Entry 4YY3 (X-ray diffraction, 3.60 A resolution); this record covers chains A and L of the 22 polymer chains in the assembly.

Chain A:
Molecule: 16S rRNA
Organism: Thermus thermophilus HB8
Sequence (1522 nucleotides; each row starts with the number of its first residue; note: 42 numbers in that range are skipped by the numbering (no residue carries them; nothing is unmodelled there); a row labelled like 190A-190L holds insertion residues (190A, then the next letters in order); numbering starts at 0):
     0 UUUGUUGGAG AGUUUGAUCC UGGCUCAGGG UGAACGCUGG CGGCGUGCCU AAGACAUGCA
    60 AGUCGUGCGG G
    73 CCGCGGGGUU UU
    88 ACUCCG
    95 UGGUC
   101 AGCGGCGGAC GGGUGAGUAA CGCGUGGGU
  129A G
   130 ACCUACCCGG AAGAGGGGGA CAACCCGGGG AAACUCGGGC UAAUCCCCCA UGUGGACCCG
   190 C
190A-190L CCCUUGGGGUGU
   191 GUCCAAAGGG CUUU
   216 GCCCGCUUCC GGAUGGGCCC GCGUCCCAUC AGCUAGUUGG UGGGGUAAUG GCCCACCAAG
   276 GCGACGACGG GUAGCCGGUC UGAGAGGAUG GCCGGCCACA GGGGCACUGA GACACGGGCC
   336 CCACUCCUAC GGGAGGCAGC AGUUAGGAAU CUUCCGCAAU GGGCGCAAGC CUGACGGAGC
   396 GACGCCGCUU GGAGGAAGAA GCCCUUCGGG GUGUAAACUC CUGAA
   442 CCCGGGACGA AACCCCCGAC GA
   474 GGGGACUGAC GGUACCGGG
   494 GUAAUAGCGC CGGCCAACUC CGUGCCAGCA GCCGCGGUAA UACGGAGGGC GCGAGCGUUA
   554 CCCGGAUUCA CUGGGCGUAA AGGGCGUGUA GGCGGCCUGG GGCGUCCCAU GUGAAAGACC
   614 ACGGCUCAAC CGUGGGGGAG CGUGGGAUAC GCUCAGGCUA GACGGUGGGA GAGGGUGGUG
   674 GAAUUCCCGG AGUAGCGGUG AAAUGCGCAG AUACCGGGAG GAACGCCGAU GGCGAAGGCA
   734 GCCACCUGGU CCACCCGUGA CGCUGAGGCG CGAAAGCGUG GGGAGCAAAC CGGAUUAGAU
   794 ACCCGGGUAG UCCACGCCCU AAACGAUGCG CGCUAGGUCU CUGGGUCU
   848 CCUGGGGGCC GAAGCUAACG CGUUAAGCGC GCCGCCUGGG GAGUACGGCC GCAAGGCUGA
   908 AACUCAAAGG AAUUGACGGG GGCCCGCACA AGCGGUGGAG CAUGUGGUUU AAUUCGAAGC
   968 AACGCGAAGA ACCUUACCAG GCCUUGACAU GCUAGG
 1003A G
  1004 AACCCGGGUG AAAGCCUGGG GUGCCCC
1030A-1030D GCGA
  1031 GGGGAGCCCU AGCACAGGUG CUGCAUGGCC GUCGUCAGCU CGUGCCGUGA GGUGUUGGGU
  1091 UAAGUCCCGC AACGAGCGCA ACCCCCGCCG UUAGUUGCCA GCGGUUCGGC CGGGCACUCU
  1151 AACGGGACUG CCCGCGAAA
  1171 GCGGGAGGAA GGAGGGGACG ACGUCUGGUC AGCAUGGCCC UUACGGCCUG GGCGACACAC
  1231 GUGCUACAAU GCCCACUACA AAGCGAUGCC ACCCGGCAAC GGGGAGCUAA UCGCAAAAAG
  1291 GUGGGCCCAG UUCGGAUUGG GGUCUGCAAC CCGACCCCAU GAAGCCGGAA UCGCUAGUAA
  1351 UCGCGGAUCA G
 1361A C
  1362 CAUGCCGCGG UGAAUACGUU CCCGGGCCUU GUACACACCG CCCGUCACGC CAUGGGAGCG
  1422 GGCUCUACCC GAAGUCGCCG GG
  1446 AGCCUACGGG
  1459 CAGGCGCCGA GGGUAGGGCC CGUGACUGGG GCGAAGUCGU AACAAGGUAG CUGUACCGGA
  1519 AGGUGCGGCU GGAUCACCUC CUUUCU
Disordered / not traced: 0-4, 1535-1538
Bound ions: Mg2+ site 1 near G21 (its only coordinating residue here); Mg2+ site 2: G46, G394; Mg2+ site 3: C48, G115; Mg2+ site 4 near A53 (its only coordinating residue here); Mg2+ site 5: C58, U387; Mg2+ site 6 near G111 (its only coordinating residue here); Mg2+ site 7: G117, G289; Mg2+ site 8 near G122 (its only coordinating residue here); Mg2+ site 9: U129, G231, G232; Mg2+ site 10 near G190K (its only coordinating residue here); Mg2+ site 11 near U190J (its only coordinating residue here); Mg2+ site 12 near A195 (its only coordinating residue here); 80 more Mg2+ sites not listed

Chain L:
Protein: 30S ribosomal protein S12
Organism: Thermus thermophilus HB8
UniProtKB: Q5SHN3 (RS12_THET8); residues 4-135 here correspond to UniProt positions 1-132 (UniProt number = residue number - 3)
Sequence (132 residues; each row starts with the number of its first residue):
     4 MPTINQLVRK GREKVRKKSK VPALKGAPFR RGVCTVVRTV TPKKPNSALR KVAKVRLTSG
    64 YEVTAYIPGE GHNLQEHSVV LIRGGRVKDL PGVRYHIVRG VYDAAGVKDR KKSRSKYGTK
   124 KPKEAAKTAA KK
Disordered / not traced: 4, 129-135
UniProt features mapped onto this chain:
  - modified residue: Asp-92 (3-methylthioaspartic acid)

Interface between chain A and chain L:
Residue-residue contacts (128; chain A residue first):
  U24(A) / Lys-23(L)  salt bridge to the phosphate
  A32(A) / Pro-31(L)  base contact
  A33(A) / Phe-32(L)  base contact
  C34(A) / Phe-32(L)  sugar contact
  C34(A) / Val-101(L)  sugar contact
  C34(A) / Val-104(L)  phosphate contact
  G35(A) / Val-104(L)  sugar contact
  G35(A) / Arg-117(L)  sugar contact
  G35(A) / Ser-118(L)  hydrogen bond to the sugar
  G35(A) / Gly-121(L)  sugar contact
  C36(A) / Arg-117(L)  hydrogen bond to the sugar
  C36(A) / Ser-118(L)  sugar contact
  C36(A) / Thr-122(L)  sugar contact
  C36(A) / Lys-123(L)  salt bridge to the phosphate
  C36(A) / Lys-124(L)  hydrogen bond to the phosphate
  U37(A) / Lys-123(L)  phosphate contact
  U37(A) / Lys-124(L)  hydrogen bond to the phosphate
  U49(A) / Lys-28(L)  hydrogen bond to the base
  C241(A) / Arg-19(L)  hydrogen bond to the sugar
  G362(A) / Lys-28(L)  sugar contact
  G362(A) / Arg-33(L)  phosphate contact
  G362(A) / Arg-34(L)  salt bridge to the phosphate
  G362(A) / Thr-61(L)  phosphate contact
  A363(A) / Ala-30(L)  base contact
  A363(A) / Pro-31(L)  base contact
  A363(A) / Phe-32(L)  base contact
  A363(A) / Arg-33(L)  salt bridge to the phosphate
  A363(A) / Arg-34(L)  salt bridge to the phosphate
  A363(A) / Thr-61(L)  hydrogen bond to the phosphate
  A363(A) / Leu-84(L)  sugar contact
  A363(A) / Tyr-105(L)  sugar contact
  G500(A) / Lys-124(L)  hydrogen bond to the phosphate
  C501(A) / Arg-117(L)  salt bridge to the phosphate
  C501(A) / Ser-118(L)  phosphate contact
  C501(A) / Lys-124(L)  salt bridge to the phosphate
  G502(A) / Lys-115(L)  phosphate contact
  G502(A) / Ser-116(L)  phosphate contact
  G502(A) / Arg-117(L)  hydrogen bond to the phosphate
  G502(A) / Ser-118(L)  hydrogen bond to the phosphate
  G502(A) / Lys-119(L)  phosphate contact
  C503(A) / Ser-116(L)  hydrogen bond to the phosphate
  C503(A) / Lys-119(L)  salt bridge to the phosphate
  C518(A) / Pro-48(L)  base contact
  C518(A) / Ser-50(L)  hydrogen bond to the sugar
  C519(A) / Ser-50(L)  hydrogen bond to the phosphate
  C519(A) / Ala-51(L)  phosphate contact
  A520(A) / Ala-51(L)  phosphate contact
  A520(A) / Leu-52(L)  hydrogen bond to the phosphate
  A520(A) / Lys-54(L)  salt bridge to the phosphate
  A520(A) / Glu-73(L)  hydrogen bond to the sugar
  G521(A) / Arg-53(L)  hydrogen bond to the base
  G521(A) / Lys-54(L)  salt bridge to the phosphate
  G521(A) / Gly-72(L)  phosphate contact
  G521(A) / Glu-73(L)  phosphate contact
  C522(A) / Asn-49(L)  base contact
  C522(A) / Arg-53(L)  base contact
  C522(A) / Tyr-69(L)  hydrogen bond to the phosphate
  C522(A) / Pro-71(L)  phosphate contact
  C522(A) / Gly-72(L)  hydrogen bond to the phosphate
  C522(A) / Asp-92(L)  base contact
  C522(A) / Tyr-120(L)  phosphate contact
  A523(A) / Arg-53(L)  base contact
  A523(A) / Val-90(L)  base contact
  A523(A) / Lys-91(L)  base contact
  A523(A) / Asp-92(L)  hydrogen bond to the base
  C525(A) / Lys-91(L)  salt bridge to the phosphate
  C526(A) / Lys-91(L)  phosphate contact
  G527(A) / Asn-49(L)  hydrogen bond to the base
  G527(A) / Asp-92(L)  base contact
  C528(A) / Asn-49(L)  hydrogen bond to the base
  G529(A) / Asn-49(L)  base contact
  G529(A) / Ser-50(L)  hydrogen bond to the base
  G537(A) / Glu-73(L)  sugar contact
  G537(A) / Arg-113(L)  salt bridge to the phosphate
  G538(A) / Arg-113(L)  salt bridge to the phosphate
  G538(A) / Lys-114(L)  hydrogen bond to the phosphate
  G538(A) / Lys-115(L)  hydrogen bond to the phosphate
  A539(A) / Lys-114(L)  salt bridge to the phosphate
  A539(A) / Lys-115(L)  salt bridge to the phosphate
  G550(A) / Lys-119(L)  sugar contact
  U551(A) / Arg-86(L)  sugar contact
  U552(A) / Pro-31(L)  hydrogen bond to the sugar
  U552(A) / Phe-32(L)  sugar contact
  U552(A) / Arg-86(L)  hydrogen bond to the sugar
  U552(A) / Gly-87(L)  phosphate contact
  A553(A) / Val-24(L)  phosphate contact
  A553(A) / Gly-29(L)  hydrogen bond to the sugar
  A553(A) / Ala-30(L)  sugar contact
  A553(A) / Pro-31(L)  sugar contact
  C554(A) / Ser-22(L)  phosphate contact
  C556(A) / Lys-20(L)  salt bridge to the phosphate
  C562(A) / Arg-15(L)  base contact
  C562(A) / Glu-16(L)  hydrogen bond to the sugar
  C562(A) / Lys-17(L)  sugar contact
  C562(A) / Val-18(L)  phosphate contact
  A563(A) / Arg-15(L)  base contact
  A563(A) / Lys-17(L)  salt bridge to the phosphate
  C564(A) / Leu-10(L)  sugar contact
  C564(A) / Arg-15(L)  salt bridge to the phosphate
  G567(A) / Pro-5(L)  base contact
  G567(A) / Arg-15(L)  hydrogen bond to the base
  G568(A) / Pro-5(L)  base contact
  G585(A) / Asn-8(L)  sugar contact
  C879(A) / Thr-6(L)  base contact
  C879(A) / Asn-8(L)  phosphate contact
  C880(A) / Thr-6(L)  hydrogen bond to the phosphate
  C880(A) / Asn-8(L)  hydrogen bond to the phosphate
  C880(A) / Gln-9(L)  phosphate contact
  C880(A) / Arg-12(L)  salt bridge to the phosphate
  G881(A) / Gln-9(L)  hydrogen bond to the phosphate
  G881(A) / Arg-12(L)  salt bridge to the phosphate
  G881(A) / Lys-13(L)  salt bridge to the phosphate
  C882(A) / Pro-5(L)  base contact
  C882(A) / Lys-13(L)  salt bridge to the phosphate
  C883(A) / Arg-15(L)  base contact
  U884(A) / Arg-15(L)  hydrogen bond to the base
  A908(A) / Lys-21(L)  salt bridge to the phosphate
  A909(A) / Lys-21(L)  salt bridge to the phosphate
  C910(A) / Arg-97(L)  salt bridge to the phosphate
  U911(A) / Arg-89(L)  salt bridge to the phosphate
  U911(A) / Arg-97(L)  salt bridge to the phosphate
  C912(A) / Lys-47(L)  hydrogen bond to the phosphate
  A913(A) / Lys-46(L)  salt bridge to the phosphate
  A913(A) / Lys-47(L)  salt bridge to the phosphate
  A913(A) / Lys-91(L)  salt bridge to the phosphate
  G1491(A) / Lys-46(L)  salt bridge to the phosphate
  A1492(A) / Lys-46(L)  phosphate contact
  A1492(A) / Lys-47(L)  hydrogen bond to the phosphate
Other interface residues (no listed pair), chain A (59 interface residues in all): C23, C242, G302, C1490
Other interface residues (no listed pair), chain L (68 interface residues in all): Ile-7, Gly-74, Gly-88, Pro-94, Gly-95, Gly-103, Asp-112

Overview:
The interface between chain A and chain L involves 59 residues on one side and 68 on the other, with 35
hydrogen bonds and 31 salt bridges. Polar contacts include U49(A)/Lys-28(L), G521(A)/Arg-53(L) and
A523(A)/Asp-92(L). The Mg2+ site 2 is built by G46(A) and G394(A).
Chain A is 16S rRNA and chain L is 30S ribosomal protein S12, both from Thermus thermophilus HB8; the
structure, 30S ribosomal subunit- HigB complex, was determined by X-ray diffraction.
